PDB entry 7YPB | electron microscopy, 3.48 A resolution | chains D and G of the 9 polymer chains in the assembly

== Chain D ==
Molecule: DNA-directed RNA polymerase subunit beta'
Source organism: Escherichia coli K-12
Notes: EC 2.7.7.6
UniProt: P0A8T7 (RPOC_ECOLI); residues 1-1407 here = UniProt positions 1-1407
Chain sequence (1416 residues; row label = number of the first residue in the row):
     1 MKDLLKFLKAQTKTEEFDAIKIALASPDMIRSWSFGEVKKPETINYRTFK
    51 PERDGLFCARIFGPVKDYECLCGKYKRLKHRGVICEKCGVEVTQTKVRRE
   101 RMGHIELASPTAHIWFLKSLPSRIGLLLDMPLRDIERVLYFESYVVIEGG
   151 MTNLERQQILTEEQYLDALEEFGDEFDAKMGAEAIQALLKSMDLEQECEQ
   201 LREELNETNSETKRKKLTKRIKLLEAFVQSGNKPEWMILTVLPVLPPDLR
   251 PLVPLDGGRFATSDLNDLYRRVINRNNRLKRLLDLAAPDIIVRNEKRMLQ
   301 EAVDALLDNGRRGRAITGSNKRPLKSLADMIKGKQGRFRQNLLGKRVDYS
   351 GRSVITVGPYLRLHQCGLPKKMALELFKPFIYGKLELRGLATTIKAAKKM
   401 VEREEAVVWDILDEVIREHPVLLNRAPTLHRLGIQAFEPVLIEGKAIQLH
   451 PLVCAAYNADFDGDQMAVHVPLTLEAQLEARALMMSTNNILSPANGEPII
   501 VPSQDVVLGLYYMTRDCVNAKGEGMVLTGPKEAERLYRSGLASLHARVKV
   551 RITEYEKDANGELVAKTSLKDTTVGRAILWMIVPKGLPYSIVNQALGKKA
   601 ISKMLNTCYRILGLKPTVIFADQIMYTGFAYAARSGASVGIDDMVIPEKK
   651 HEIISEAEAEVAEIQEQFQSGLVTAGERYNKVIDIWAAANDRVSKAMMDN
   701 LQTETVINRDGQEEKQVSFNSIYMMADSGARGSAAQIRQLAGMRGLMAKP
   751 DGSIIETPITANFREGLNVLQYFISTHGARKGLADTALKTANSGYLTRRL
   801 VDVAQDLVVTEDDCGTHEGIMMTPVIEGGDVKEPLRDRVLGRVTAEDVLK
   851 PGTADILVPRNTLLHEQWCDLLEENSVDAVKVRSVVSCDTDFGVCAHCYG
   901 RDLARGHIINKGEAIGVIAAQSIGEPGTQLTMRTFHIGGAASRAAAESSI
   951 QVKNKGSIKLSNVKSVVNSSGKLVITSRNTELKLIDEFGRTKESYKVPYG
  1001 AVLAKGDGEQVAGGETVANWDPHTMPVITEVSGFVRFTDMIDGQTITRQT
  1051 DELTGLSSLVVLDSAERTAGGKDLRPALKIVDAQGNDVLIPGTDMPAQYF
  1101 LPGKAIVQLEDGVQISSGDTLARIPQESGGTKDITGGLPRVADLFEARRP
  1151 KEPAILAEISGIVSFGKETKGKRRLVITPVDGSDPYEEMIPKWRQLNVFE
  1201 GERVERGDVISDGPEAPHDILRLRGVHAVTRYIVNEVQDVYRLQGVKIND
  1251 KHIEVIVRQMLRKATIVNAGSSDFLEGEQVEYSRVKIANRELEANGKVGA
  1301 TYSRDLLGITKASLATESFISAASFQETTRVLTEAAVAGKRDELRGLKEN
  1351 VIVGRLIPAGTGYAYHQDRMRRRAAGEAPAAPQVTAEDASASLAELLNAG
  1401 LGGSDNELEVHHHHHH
Not modelled in the structure: 1-15, 933-947, 1050-1054, 1063-1070, 1126-1134, 1374-1416
Construct notes: expression tag (1408-1416)
Metal / ion sites: Zn2+ site 1: Cys70, Cys85; Mg2+: Asp460, Asp462, Asp464; Zn2+ site 2: Cys888, Cys895, Cys898
UniProt features mapped onto this chain:
  - binding site (Zn(2+)): Cys70, Cys72, Cys85, Cys88, Cys814, Cys888, Cys895, Cys898
  - binding site (Mg(2+)): Asp460, Asp462, Asp464
  - modified residue: Lys983 (N6-acetyllysine)
  - mutagenesis: Gln504 (Q504P: Resistant to antibiotics salinamide A and B), Asn690 (N690D: Resistant to antibiotics salinamide A and B), Met697 (M697V: Resistant to antibiotics salinamide A and B), Ala735 (A735T: Resistant to antibiotics salinamide A and B), Arg738 (R738C/H/P/S: Resistant to antibiotics salinamide A and B), Ala748 (A748E: Resistant to antibiotics salinamide A and B), Pro758 (P758S/T: Resistant to antibiotics salinamide A and B), Phe763 (F763C: Resistant to antibiotics salinamide A and B), Ser775 (S775A: Resistant to antibiotics salinamide A and B), Ala779 (A779T/V: Resistant to antibiotics salinamide A and B), Arg780 (R780C: Resistant to antibiotics salinamide A and B), Gly782 (G782A/C: Resistant to antibiotics salinamide A and B), 1 further mutagenesis entry in UniProt

== Chain G ==
Molecule: 31-nt DNA strand
Sequence (31 nucleotides; row label = number of the first residue in the row; numbers below 1 keep their minus sign (DG-14 is residue -14)):
   -14 GGGTATTCGCCGTGAATAAAAAGGGTACGCC
Not modelled in the structure: 0-4, 11-16

== How chain D and chain G interact ==
Pairs across the interface (11; chain D residue first):
  Lys118(D) with DC-4(G), phosphate contact
  Ser210(D) with DT-11(G), hydrogen bond to the phosphate
  Thr212(D) with DT-11(G), phosphate contact
  Lys213(D) with DG-12(G), salt bridge to the phosphate
  Arg311(D) with DC-4(G), phosphate contact
  Arg314(D) with DA5(G), salt bridge to the phosphate
  Lys332(D) with DT-2(G), salt bridge to the phosphate
  Lys334(D) with DG-1(G), hydrogen bond to the phosphate
  Arg339(D) with DG-1(G), salt bridge to the phosphate
  Tyr795(D) with DG-1(G), sugar contact
  Gln1326(D) with DT-2(G), phosphate contact
Also at the interface, not in a pair above, chain D (18 interface residues in all): Leu120, Asn209, Glu211, Arg798, Met1189, Pro1191, Glu1327
Also at the interface, not in a pair above, chain G (9 interface residues in all): DA-10, DT-9, DG-3

== Overview ==
18 residues of chain D face 9 of chain G across their interface, with 2 hydrogen bonds and 4 salt bridges.
Polar pairs include Ser210(D)-DT-11(G), Lys334(D)-DG-1(G) and Lys213(D)-DG-12(G). UniProt lists 8 Zn2+-binding
residues, 3 Mg2+-binding residues and 13 mutagenesis sites on chain D.
Here chain D is DNA-directed RNA polymerase subunit beta' (Escherichia coli K-12) and chain G is a 31-nt DNA
strand. Entry 7YPB (Cryo-EM structure of Escherichia coli release complex of transcription termination
(TTC-release)) was determined by electron microscopy, deposited together with 7YP9 and 7YPA.
